PDB entry 8A1T | electron microscopy, 3.37 A resolution | chains C and F of the 6 polymer chains in the assembly

Chain C:
Molecule: Na(+)-translocating NADH-quinone reductase subunit C
Organism: Vibrio cholerae
Notes: EC 7.2.1.1
UniProt: A0A085R7S2 (A0A085R7S2_VIBCL); numbering as in UniProt (aligned over 1-257)
Amino-acid sequence (257 residues; numbered 1 to 257; the number before each row is that of its first residue):
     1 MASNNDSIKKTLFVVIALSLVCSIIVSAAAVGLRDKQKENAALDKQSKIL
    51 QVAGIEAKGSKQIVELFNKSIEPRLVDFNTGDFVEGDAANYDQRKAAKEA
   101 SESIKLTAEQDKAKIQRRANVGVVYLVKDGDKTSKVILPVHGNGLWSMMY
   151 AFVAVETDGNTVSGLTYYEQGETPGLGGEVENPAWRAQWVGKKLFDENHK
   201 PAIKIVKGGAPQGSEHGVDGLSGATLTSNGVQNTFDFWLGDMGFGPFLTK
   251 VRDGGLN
Disordered / not traced: 1-6, 255-257
Glycans and other covalent adducts: flavin mononucleotide (FMN) linked to Thr225
Residues lining bound ligands: FMN (flavin mononucleotide): Leu145, Trp146, Glu172, Thr173, Leu176, Gly177, Lys207, Gly223, Ala224, Leu226, Thr227

Chain F:
Molecule: Na(+)-translocating NADH-quinone reductase subunit F
Organism: Vibrio cholerae
Notes: EC 7.2.1.1
UniProt: A0A085ST13 (A0A085ST13_VIBCL); residue numbers follow UniProt; this construct covers 1-408
Amino-acid sequence (408 residues; each row starts with the number of its first residue):
     1 MSTIIFGVVMFTLIILALVLVILFAKSKLVPTGDITISINGDPEKAIVTQ
    51 PGGKLLTALAGAGVFVSSACGGGGSCGQCRVKIKSGGGDILPTELDHISK
   101 GEAREGERLACQVAVKADMDLELPEEIFGVKKWECTVISNDNKATFIKEL
   151 KLAIPDGESVPFRAGGYIQIEAPAHHVKYADFDVPEKYRGDWDKFNLFRY
   201 ESKVDEPIIRAYSMANYPEEFGIIMLNVRIATPPPNNPNVPPGQMSSYIW
   251 SLKAGDKCTISGPFGEFFAKDTDAEMVFIGGGAGMAPMRSHIFDQLKRLK
   301 SKRKMSYWYGARSKREMFYVEDFDGLAAENDNFVWHCALSDPQPEDNWTG
   351 YTGFIHNVLYENYLKDHEAPEDCEYYMCGPPMMNAAVINMLKNLGVEEEN
   401 ILLDDFGG
Disordered / not traced: 1, 407-408
Metal / ion sites: 2Fe-2S cluster Fe: Cys70, Cys76, Cys79, Cys111
Residues lining bound ligands:
  - FAD (flavin-adenine dinucleotide): Gln78, Tyr167, Arg210, Ala211, Tyr212, Ser213, Asn227, Val228, Arg229, Ala231, Thr232, Pro233, Val240, Pro241, Pro242, Gly243, Gln244, Met245, Ser246, Ala283, Asp404, Asp405, Phe406
  - 2Fe-2S cluster (FES): Ser68, Ala69, Cys70, Gly71, Gly74, Ser75, Cys76, Gly77, Gln78, Cys79, Leu109, Cys111
What the authors report for this chain:
  - mutagenesis - C70A: abolished binding to 2Fe-2S cluster
  - 2Fe-2S cluster coordination: Cys70

Interface between chain C and chain F:
Pairs across the interface (16; chain C residue first):
  Ile16(C) with Leu16(F), hydrophobic
  Ser19(C) with Phe11(F); Thr12(F), hydrogen bond; Ile15(F)
  Leu20(C) with Val8(F), hydrophobic; Thr12(F)
  Cys22(C) with Phe11(F), hydrophobic
  Ser23(C) with Gly7(F); Val8(F); Phe11(F)
  Ile24(C) with Val8(F), hydrophobic
  Ser27(C) with Ile4(F); Gly7(F); Val8(F)
  Val31(C) with Thr3(F); Ile4(F), hydrophobic
Other interface residues (no listed pair), chain C (10 interface residues in all): Val15, Arg34

Summary:
Chain C and chain F form an interface of 10 and 8 residues respectively, with 1 hydrogen bond. Its one
hydrogen-bonded contact is Ser19(C)-Thr12(F). Chain F binds flavin-adenine dinucleotide and 2Fe-2S cluster.
Flavin mononucleotide is covalently linked to Thr225(C). From the paper: C70A of chain F abolishes binding to
2Fe-2S cluster; 2Fe-2S cluster coordination by Cys70(F).
Chain C is Na(+)-translocating NADH-quinone reductase subunit C and chain F is Na(+)-translocating
NADH-quinone reductase subunit F, both from Vibrio cholerae; the structure, Sodium pumping NADH-quinone
oxidoreductase, was determined by electron microscopy, deposited together with 8A1U, 8A1V, 8A1W, 8A1X, 8A1Y,
8ACW and 8ACY.
